Entry 8BIK (X-ray diffraction, 2.50 A resolution); this record covers chains A and C of the 3 polymer chains in the assembly.

[Chain A]
Molecule: 5'-AMP-activated protein kinase catalytic subunit alpha-2
Source organism: Homo sapiens
Notes: EC 2.7.11.1, 2.7.11.27, 2.7.11.31
Reference sequence: P54646 (AAPK2_HUMAN); residues 1-552 here = UniProt positions 1-552
Amino-acid sequence (559 residues; row label = number of the first residue in the row; numbers below 1 keep their minus sign (Met-6 is residue -6)):
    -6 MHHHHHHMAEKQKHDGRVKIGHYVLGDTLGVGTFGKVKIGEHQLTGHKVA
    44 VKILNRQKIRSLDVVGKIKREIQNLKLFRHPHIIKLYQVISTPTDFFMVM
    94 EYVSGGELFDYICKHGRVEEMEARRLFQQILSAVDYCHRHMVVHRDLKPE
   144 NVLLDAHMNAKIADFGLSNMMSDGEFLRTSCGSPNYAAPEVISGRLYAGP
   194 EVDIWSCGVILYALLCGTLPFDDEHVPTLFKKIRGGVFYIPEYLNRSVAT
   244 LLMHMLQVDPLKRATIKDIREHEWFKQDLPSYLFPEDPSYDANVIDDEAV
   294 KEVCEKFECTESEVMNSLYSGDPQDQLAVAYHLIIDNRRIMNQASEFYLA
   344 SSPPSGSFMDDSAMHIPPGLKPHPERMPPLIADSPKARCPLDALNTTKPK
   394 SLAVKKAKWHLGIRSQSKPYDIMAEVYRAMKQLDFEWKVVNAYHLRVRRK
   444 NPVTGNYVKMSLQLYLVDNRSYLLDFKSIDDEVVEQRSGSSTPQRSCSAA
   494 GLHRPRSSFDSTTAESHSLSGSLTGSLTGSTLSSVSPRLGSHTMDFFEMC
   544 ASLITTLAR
Disordered / not traced: -6 to 7, 347-362, 377-397, 474-529, 552
Sequence notes: initiating methionine (-6); expression tag (-5 to 0)
Ligand contacts:
  - QTN ((3R,3AR,6R,6AR)-6-[[6-chloranyl-5-[4-[4-[[dimethyl(oxidanyl)-$l4-sulfanyl]amino]phenyl]phenyl]-3H-imidazo[4,5-b]pyridin-2-yl]oxy]-2,3,3A,5,6,6A-hexahydrofuro[3,2-b]furan-3-ol): Val11, Leu18, Gly19, Asp20, Phe27, Gly28, Lys29, Lys31, Ile46, Leu47, Asn48, Lys51, Asp88, Phe90
  - staurosporine (STU): Leu22, Gly23, Val24, Gly25, Val30, Ala43, Lys45, Ile77, Met93, Glu94, Tyr95, Val96, Gly99, Glu100, Glu143, Asn144, Leu146, Ala156, Asp157

[Chain C]
Molecule: 5'-AMP-activated protein kinase subunit gamma-1
Source organism: Homo sapiens
Reference sequence: P54619 (AAKG1_HUMAN); numbering as in UniProt (aligned over 1-331)
Amino-acid sequence (331 residues; numbered 1 to 331; the number before each row is that of its first residue):
     1 METVISSDSSPAVENEHPQETPESNNSVYTSFMKSHRCYDLIPTSSKLVV
    51 FDTSLQVKKAFFALVTNGVRAAPLWDSKKQSFVGMLTITDFINILHRYYK
   101 SALVQIYELEEHKIETWREVYLQDSFKPLVCISPNASLFDAVSSLIRNKI
   151 HRLPVIDPESGNTLYILTHKRILKFLKLFITEFPKPEFMSKSLEELQIGT
   201 YANIAMVRTTTPVYVALGIFVQHRVSALPVVDEKGRVVDIYSKFDVINLA
   251 AEKTYNNLDVSVTKALQHRSHYFEGVLKCYLHETLETIINRLVEAEVHRL
   301 VVVDENDVVKGIVSLSDILQALVLTGGEKKP
Disordered / not traced: 1-24, 325-331
Ligand contacts:
  - adenosine monophosphate (AMP), molecule 1: Arg70, Lys170, Ile240, Ser242, Phe244, Asp245, Arg269, Phe273, Gly275, Val276, Leu277, Val297, His298, Arg299, Leu300
  - adenosine monophosphate (AMP), molecule 2: His151, Gly199, Thr200, Asn203, Ile204, Ala205, Arg224, Val225, Ser226, Ala227, Leu228, Pro229, His298, Ile312, Ser314, Ser316, Asp317

[Interface between chain A and chain C]
Contacting residue pairs (69):
  Asn330(A) - His36(C)
  Asn330(A) - Phe179(C)
  Ile333(A) - Leu178(C)
  Ile333(A) - Phe179(C)  hydrophobic
  Ile333(A) - Glu182(C)
  Met334(A) - Asp40(C)
  Met334(A) - Phe175(C)  hydrophobic
  Met334(A) - Phe179(C)  hydrophobic
  Ala337(A) - Leu178(C)  hydrophobic
  Phe340(A) - Arg171(C)  hydrogen bond (backbone-side chain)
  Phe340(A) - Lys174(C)
  Phe340(A) - Phe175(C)
  Tyr341(A) - Asp40(C)  hydrogen bond (side chain-backbone)
  Tyr341(A) - Ile42(C)
  Tyr341(A) - Pro43(C)
  Tyr341(A) - Thr44(C)  hydrogen bond (backbone-backbone)
  Tyr341(A) - Ser45(C)
  Tyr341(A) - Phe175(C)
  Leu342(A) - Thr44(C)
  Leu342(A) - Ser45(C)
  His366(A) - Glu296(C)  salt bridge
  Pro367(A) - Phe244(C)
  Pro367(A) - Ala295(C)
  Pro367(A) - Glu296(C)
  Glu368(A) - Arg70(C)  salt bridge
  Glu368(A) - Lys170(C)  salt bridge
  Glu368(A) - Phe244(C)
  Arg369(A) - Phe244(C)
  Met370(A) - Val65(C)  hydrophobic
  Met370(A) - Gly68(C)
  Met370(A) - Val69(C)
  Met370(A) - Phe244(C)  hydrophobic
  Met370(A) - Ile247(C)  hydrophobic
  Pro371(A) - Val65(C)
  Pro371(A) - Asn248(C)
  Pro372(A) - Ala251(C)
  Leu373(A) - Phe62(C)  hydrophobic
  Leu373(A) - Val65(C)  hydrophobic
  Leu373(A) - Thr66(C)
  Leu373(A) - Ala250(C)
  Leu373(A) - Ala251(C)
  Leu373(A) - Lys253(C)
  Ile374(A) - Ala251(C)  hydrogen bond (backbone-backbone)
  Ile374(A) - Glu252(C)
  Ile374(A) - Lys253(C)  hydrogen bond (backbone-side chain)
  Asp376(A) - Lys253(C)
  Asn444(A) - Gln80(C)  hydrogen bond
  Val446(A) - Lys78(C)
  Val446(A) - Lys79(C)
  Val446(A) - Gln80(C)
  Pro530(A) - Glu159(C)
  Pro530(A) - Ser160(C)
  Arg531(A) - Pro158(C)
  Arg531(A) - Glu159(C)
  Leu532(A) - Gln80(C)
  Gly533(A) - Gln80(C)
  Gly533(A) - Gly161(C)
  Ser534(A) - Trp75(C)
  Ser534(A) - Ser160(C)
  Ser534(A) - Gly161(C)
  Ser534(A) - Asn162(C)  hydrogen bond
  His535(A) - Ser160(C)  hydrogen bond (backbone-backbone)
  His535(A) - Asn162(C)  hydrogen bond (backbone-side chain)
  Thr536(A) - Asn162(C)  hydrogen bond (backbone-side chain)
  Met537(A) - Trp75(C)  hydrophobic
  Asp538(A) - Gln80(C)
  Glu541(A) - Trp75(C)  hydrogen bond
  Glu541(A) - Ser77(C)  hydrogen bond
  Glu541(A) - Gln80(C)  hydrogen bond
Also at the interface, not in a pair above, chain A (32 interface residues in all): Glu298, Pro365, Thr447
Also at the interface, not in a pair above, chain C (45 interface residues in all): Arg37, Leu41, Val50, Leu64, Phe82, Tyr272, Val297

[In short]
The interface between chain A and chain C involves 32 residues on one side and 45 on the other, with 13
hydrogen bonds and 3 salt bridges. Polar contacts include His366(A)-Glu296(C), Glu368(A)-Arg70(C) and
Glu368(A)-Lys170(C). Chain A binds staurosporine and compound QTN.
Here chain A is 5'-AMP-activated protein kinase catalytic subunit alpha-2 and chain C is 5'-AMP-activated
protein kinase subunit gamma-1, both from Homo sapiens. Entry 8BIK (Crystal structure of human AMPK
heterotrimer in complex with allosteric activator C455) was determined by X-ray diffraction.
